6WGZ - chains B and C; structure by X-ray diffraction, 2.20 A resolution.

[Chain B]
Molecule: Bcl-2-like 4
Organism: Hydra vulgaris
UniProtKB: A7LM80 (A7LM80_HYDVU); residues 7-162 here = UniProt positions 7-162
Amino-acid sequence (162 residues; numbered 7 to 168; the number before each row is that of its first residue):
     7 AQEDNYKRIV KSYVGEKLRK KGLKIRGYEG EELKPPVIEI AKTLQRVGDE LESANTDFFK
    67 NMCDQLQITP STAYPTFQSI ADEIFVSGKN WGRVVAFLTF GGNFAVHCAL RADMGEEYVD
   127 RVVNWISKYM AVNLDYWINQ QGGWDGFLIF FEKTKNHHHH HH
Disordered / not traced: 41, 159-168
Cystine bridges: C69-C114
Differences from the reference sequence: expression tag (163-168)

[Chain C]
Molecule: Bak
UniProtKB: A1E3K5 (A1E3K5_HYDVU); residues 67-92 here = UniProt positions 67-92
Amino-acid sequence (26 residues; row label = number of the first residue in the row):
    67 SNGETENLGR VLASFGDEIN DKYRQV
Disordered / not traced: 67-70

[How chain B and chain C interact]
Pairs across the interface - 35 pairs, chain B then chain C:
  R52(B) with Y89(C), hydrogen bond
  V53(B) with Y89(C)
  E56(B) with I85(C); Y89(C), hydrogen bond
  L57(B) with F81(C)
  N61(B) with F81(C)
  F64(B) with L78(C), hydrophobic; F81(C), hydrophobic
  Q71(B) with L74(C)
  L72(B) with L74(C), hydrophobic
  S85(B) with T71(C)
  I86(B) with T71(C); G75(C); L78(C), hydrophobic
  E89(B) with E72(C); G75(C); R76(C), salt bridge
  I90(B) with G75(C); A79(C)
  N96(B) with D83(C), hydrogen bond; N86(C)
  W97(B) with N86(C), hydrogen bond (backbone-side chain)
  G98(B) with G82(C); I85(C); N86(C), hydrogen bond (backbone-side chain)
  R99(B) with A79(C); G82(C); D83(C), salt bridge
  A102(B) with L78(C); G82(C)
  F106(B) with L78(C), hydrophobic
  F156(B) with N86(C); Y89(C)
  F157(B) with I85(C), hydrophobic; Y89(C), hydrophobic
Interface residues without a listed pair, chain B (24 interface residues in all): F65, T82, I155, E158
Interface residues without a listed pair, chain C (17 interface residues in all): V77, E84, R90, Q91

[Summary]
Chain B and chain C form an interface of 24 and 17 residues respectively; the contacts include 5 hydrogen
bonds and 2 salt bridges. Polar pairs include E89(B)-R76(C), R99(B)-D83(C) and R52(B)-Y89(C).
Chain B is Bcl-2-like 4 (Hydra vulgaris) and chain C is Bak; the structure, Crystal structure of HyBcl-2-4
with HyBak1 BH3, was determined by X-ray diffraction.
